4NJJ - chains A and B; structure by X-ray diffraction, 2.70 A resolution.

== Chain A (and B) ==
Molecule: 7-carboxy-7-deazaguanine synthase
From: Burkholderia multivorans
Notes: EC 4.3.99.3; chain B of this document is another copy of the same molecule, construct and numbering; everything in this record applies to it too
Reference sequence: A9AC61 (A9AC61_BURM1); numbering as in UniProt (aligned over 1-210)
Chain sequence (230 residues; numbered -19 to 210; the number before each row is that of its first residue; numbers below 1 keep their minus sign (Met-19 is residue -19)):
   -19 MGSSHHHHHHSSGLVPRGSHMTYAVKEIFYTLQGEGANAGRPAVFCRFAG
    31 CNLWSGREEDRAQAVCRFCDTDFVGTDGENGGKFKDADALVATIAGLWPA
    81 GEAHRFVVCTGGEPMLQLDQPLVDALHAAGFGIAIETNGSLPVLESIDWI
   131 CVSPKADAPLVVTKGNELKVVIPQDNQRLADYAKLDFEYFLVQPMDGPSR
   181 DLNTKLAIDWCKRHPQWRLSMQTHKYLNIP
Unresolved in the structure: -19 to 1
Sequence notes: expression tag (-19 to 0)
Metal / ion sites: 4Fe-4S cluster Fe: Cys31, Cys46, Cys49 (together with S-adenosylmethionine); Mn2+ near Asp52 (its only coordinating residue here)
Residues lining bound ligands:
  - 6-carboxy-5,6,7,8-tetrahydropterin (2K8; (6R)-2-amino-4-oxo-3,4,5,6,7,8-hexahydropteridine-6-carboxylic acid): Thr11, Leu12, Gln13, Gly14, Glu15, Phe25, Arg27, Thr90, Glu116, Lys149, His204, Pro210
  - S-adenosylmethionine (SAM): Glu15, Cys31, Phe48, Cys49, Asp50, Thr51, Thr90, Gly91, Gly92, Glu93, Pro94, Glu116, Thr117, Asn118, Ser133, Lys135, Lys149, Val151, Gln173, Pro174, Met175, Asp176, Gln202
  - 4Fe-4S cluster (SF4): Cys31, Leu33, Trp34, Cys46, Phe48, Cys49, Phe53, Gly91, Gly92, Asn118, Lys135
What the authors report for this chain:
  - catalytic residues: Glu116, Pro210 (proposed by the authors, not directly observed)

== How chain A and chain B interact ==
Residue-residue contacts (52):
  Tyr10(A) with Lys192(B), hydrogen bond (side chain-backbone); Pro195(B)
  Leu12(A) with Ile188(B), hydrophobic; Cys191(B), hydrophobic; Leu199(B), hydrophobic
  Ala17(A) with Arg198(B), hydrogen bond (backbone-side chain)
  Asn18(A) with Arg198(B), hydrogen bond
  Ala19(A) with Arg198(B), hydrogen bond (backbone-side chain); Leu199(B)
  Gly20(A) with Arg198(B); Leu199(B), hydrogen bond (backbone-backbone)
  Arg21(A) with Arg198(B)
  Pro22(A) with Cys191(B); Pro195(B), hydrophobic; Trp197(B)
  Trp78(A) with Pro195(B), hydrophobic
  Pro79(A) with Lys192(B)
  Glu82(A) with Arg193(B); His194(B); Pro195(B)
  Ala83(A) with Pro195(B)
  His84(A) with Pro195(B); Gln196(B)
  Thr184(A) with Leu207(B)
  Cys191(A) with Pro22(B)
  Lys192(A) with Tyr10(B), hydrogen bond (backbone-side chain); Pro79(B)
  Arg193(A) with Glu82(B)
  Pro195(A) with Tyr10(B); Pro22(B), hydrophobic; Trp78(B), hydrophobic; Glu82(B); Ala83(B); His84(B)
  Gln196(A) with His84(B)
  Trp197(A) with Pro22(B)
  Arg198(A) with Ala17(B), hydrogen bond (side chain-backbone); Asn18(B); Ala19(B), hydrogen bond (side chain-backbone); Gly20(B); Arg21(B)
  Leu199(A) with Leu12(B), hydrophobic; Gly20(B), hydrogen bond (backbone-backbone); Leu207(B), hydrophobic
  Met201(A) with Thr203(B); Leu207(B), hydrophobic
  Thr203(A) with Met201(B)
  Tyr206(A) with Tyr206(B), hydrophobic
  Leu207(A) with Thr184(B); Leu199(B), hydrophobic; Met201(B), hydrophobic
  Ile209(A) with Ile188(B), hydrophobic
Interface residues without a listed pair, chain A (30 interface residues in all): Thr11, Ile188, His194
Interface residues without a listed pair, chain B (30 interface residues in all): Thr11, Ile209

== Summary ==
Chain A and chain B each contribute 30 residues to their interface; the contacts include 9 hydrogen bonds.
Polar pairs include Tyr10(A)-Lys192(B), Ala17(A)-Arg198(B) and Asn18(A)-Arg198(B). Bound to chain A: 4Fe-4S
cluster, S-adenosylmethionine and 6-carboxy-5,6,7,8-tetrahydropterin. Cys31(A), Cys46(A) and Cys49(A)
coordinate a 4Fe-4S cluster Fe ion. The paper reports catalytic residues Glu116(A) and Pro210(A).
Chain A and chain B are both 7-carboxy-7-deazaguanine synthase (Burkholderia multivorans); the structure,
Crystal Structure of QueE from Burkholderia multivorans in complex with AdoMet,
6-carboxy-5,6,7,8-tetrahydropterin, and Manganese(II), was determined by X-ray diffraction together with 4NJG,
4NJH and 4NJI from the same study.
